Entry 4S28 (X-ray diffraction, 1.25 A resolution); this record covers chain A.

== Chain A ==
Protein: Phosphomethylpyrimidine synthase, chloroplastic
Source organism: Arabidopsis thaliana
Notes: EC 4.1.99.17
Reference sequence: O82392 (THIC_ARATH); residues 72-644 here = UniProt positions 72-644
Sequence (576 residues; each row starts with the number of its first residue):
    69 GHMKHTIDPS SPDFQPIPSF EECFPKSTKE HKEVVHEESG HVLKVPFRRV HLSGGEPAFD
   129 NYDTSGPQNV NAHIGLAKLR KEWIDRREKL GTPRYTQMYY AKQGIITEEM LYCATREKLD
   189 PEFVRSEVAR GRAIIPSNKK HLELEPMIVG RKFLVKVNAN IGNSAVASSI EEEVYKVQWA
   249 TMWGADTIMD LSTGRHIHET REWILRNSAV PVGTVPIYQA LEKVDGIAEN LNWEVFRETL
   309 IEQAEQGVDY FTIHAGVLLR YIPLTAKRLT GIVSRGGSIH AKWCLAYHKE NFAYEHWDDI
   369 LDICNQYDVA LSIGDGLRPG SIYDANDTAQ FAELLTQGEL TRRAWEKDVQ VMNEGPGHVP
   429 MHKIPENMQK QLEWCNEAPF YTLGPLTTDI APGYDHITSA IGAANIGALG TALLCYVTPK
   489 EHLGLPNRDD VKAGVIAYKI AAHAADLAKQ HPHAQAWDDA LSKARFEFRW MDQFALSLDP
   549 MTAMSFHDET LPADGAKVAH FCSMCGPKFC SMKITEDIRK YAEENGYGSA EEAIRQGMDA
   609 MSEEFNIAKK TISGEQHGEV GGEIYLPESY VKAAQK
Not modelled in the structure: 69-78, 599-644
Construct notes: expression tag (69-71)
Metal / ion sites: Fe2+: His426, His490 (together with S-adenosylhomocysteine); 4Fe-4S cluster Fe: Cys570, Cys573, Cys578
Residues lining bound ligands:
  - 5-aminoimidazole ribonucleotide (AIR): Asn228, Met257, Leu259, Val283, Tyr286, Thr320, His322, Val341, Ser342, Arg343, Gly344, Asp383, Arg386, Glu422, Gly423, Tyr449, Thr450, Leu451, Cys483
  - 1,4-butanediol (BU1), molecule 1: Lys100, Val113, Pro114, Phe115, Asp128, Thr183, Arg184, Lys186
  - 1,4-butanediol (BU1), molecule 2: Arg305, Ile309, Asp370, Ile371, Gln374
  - S-adenosylhomocysteine (SAH): Asn228, Ile229, Gly230, Asn231, Leu259, Val341, Arg343, Arg386, Gly388, His426, Leu451, Glu489, His490, Leu493, Pro494, Met572, Cys573
  - 4Fe-4S cluster (SF4): Phe536, Trp538, Phe569, Cys570, Met572, Cys573, Gly574, Cys578, Ser579, Met580
Swiss-Prot annotation at these positions:
  - binding site (substrate): Asn228, Met257, Tyr286, His322, Ser342 to Gly344, Asp383 to Arg386, Glu422, Tyr449
  - binding site (Zn(2+)): His426, His490
  - binding site ([4Fe-4S] cluster): Cys570, Cys573, Cys578
From the paper describing this entry:
  - binding site for 5-aminoimidazole ribonucleotide: Asn228, Asp383, Glu422
  - 4Fe-4S cluster coordination: Cys573
  - Fe2+ coordination: His426, His490
  - contacts within the chain: Ser236-Glu241 (hydrogen bond)
  - binding site for S-adenosylhomocysteine: Leu493 (proposed by the authors, not directly observed)

== Overview ==
Chain A binds 4Fe-4S cluster, 5-aminoimidazole ribonucleotide, S-adenosylhomocysteine and 1,4-butanediol.
His426 and His490 coordinate Fe2+. Curated annotation (UniProt) lists 13 substrate-binding residues,
Zn2+-binding residues His426 and His490 and 3 [4Fe-4S] cluster-binding residues. From the paper: a binding
site for 5-aminoimidazole ribonucleotide at Asn228, Asp383 and Glu422; a binding site for
S-adenosylhomocysteine at Leu493.
Chain A is Phosphomethylpyrimidine synthase, chloroplastic (Arabidopsis thaliana); the structure, Crystal
structure of Arabidopsis thaliana ThiC with bound aminoimidazole ribonucleotide, S-adenosylhomocysteine, Fe4S4
cluster and Fe, was determined by X-ray diffraction together with 4S25, 4S26, 4S27, 4S29 and 4S2A from the
same study.
